Entry 8YT8 (electron microscopy, 3.50 A resolution); this record covers chains G and O of the 9 polymer chains in the assembly.

Chain G:
Molecule: Gamma-sarcoglycan
From: Mus musculus
UniProtKB: P82348 (SGCG_MOUSE); numbering as in UniProt (aligned over 27-291)
Sequence (265 residues; row label = number of the first residue in the row):
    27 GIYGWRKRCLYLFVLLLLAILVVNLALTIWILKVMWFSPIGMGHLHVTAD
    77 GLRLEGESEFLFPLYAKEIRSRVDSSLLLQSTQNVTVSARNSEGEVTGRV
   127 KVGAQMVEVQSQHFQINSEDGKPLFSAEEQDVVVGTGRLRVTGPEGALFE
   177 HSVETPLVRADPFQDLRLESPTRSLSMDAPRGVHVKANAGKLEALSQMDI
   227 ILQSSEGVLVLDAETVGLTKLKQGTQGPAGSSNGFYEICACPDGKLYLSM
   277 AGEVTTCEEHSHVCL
Cystine bridges: Cys-265/Cys-283, Cys-267/Cys-290
Covalently attached groups: N-acetylglucosamine (NAG) linked to Asn-110
Bound ions: Ca2+: Thr-198 (shared with 1 residue of chain B; Asp-502(O), Asp-587(O), Ala-588(O) of chain O)
Small-molecule neighbours: phosphatidyl serine (P5S; O-[(R)-{[(2R)-2,3-bis(octadecanoyloxy)propyl]oxy}(hydroxy)phosphoryl]-L-serine): Trp-31, Arg-32, Cys-35, Phe-39
Curated features (UniProtKB/Swiss-Prot):
  - glycosylation: Asn-110 (N-linked (GlcNAc...) asparagine)
Reported in the primary citation:
  - post-translational modification sites: Asn-110
  - disease-associated variants - C283Y: decreased stability (proposed by the authors, not directly observed)

Chain O:
Molecule: Beta-dystroglycan
From: Mus musculus
UniProtKB: Q62165 (DAG1_MOUSE); residues 492-780 here = UniProt positions 492-780
Sequence (289 residues; numbered 492 to 780; the number before each row is that of its first residue):
   492 NQRPELKNHIDRVDAWVGTYFEVKIPSDTFYDNEDTTTDKLKLTLKLREQ
   542 QLVGEKSWVQFNSNSQLMYGLPDSSHVGKHEYFMHATDKGGLSAVDAFEI
   592 HVHKRPQGDKAPARFKARLAGDPAPVVNDIHKKIALVKKLAFAFGDRNCS
   642 SITLQNITRGSIVVEWTNNTLPLEPCPKEQIIGLSRRIADENGKPRPAFS
   692 NALEPDFKALSIAVTGSGSCRHLQFIPVAPPSPGSSAAPATEVPDRDPEK
   742 SSEDDVYLHTVIPAVVVAAILLIAGIIAMICYRKKRKGK
Cystine bridges: Cys-667/Cys-711
Covalently attached groups: N-acetylglucosamine (NAG) linked to Asn-639, Asn-647, Asn-659
Bound ions: Ca2+: Asp-502, Asp-587, Ala-588 (shared with 1 residue of chain B; Thr-198(G) of chain G)
Curated features (UniProtKB/Swiss-Prot):
  - motif: Arg-774 to Lys-780 (Nuclear localization signal)
  - site (Cleavage): Gly-651, Ser-652, His-713, Leu-714
  - glycosylation (N-linked (GlcNAc...) asparagine): Asn-639, Asn-647, Asn-659
Reported in the primary citation:
  - post-translational modification sites: Gly-651 to Ser-652 (citing earlier work)
  - mutagenesis - C667F: abolished expression
  - disease-associated variants - C667F: abolished expression

How chain G and chain O interact:
Pairs across the interface - 25 pairs, chain G then chain O:
  Arg-34(G) / Tyr-773(O)
  Leu-38(G) / Gly-766(O)
  Leu-38(G) / Met-770(O)  hydrophobic
  Leu-41(G) / Leu-762(O)
  Leu-41(G) / Gly-766(O)
  Leu-44(G) / Leu-762(O)  hydrophobic
  Ala-45(G) / Leu-763(O)  hydrophobic
  Val-48(G) / Ala-755(O)  hydrophobic
  Val-49(G) / Ala-759(O)  hydrophobic
  Ala-52(G) / Thr-751(O)
  Ala-52(G) / Ala-755(O)  hydrophobic
  Ile-55(G) / Thr-751(O)
  Trp-56(G) / Val-747(O)
  Trp-56(G) / Tyr-748(O)  hydrophobic
  Trp-56(G) / Thr-751(O)
  Lys-59(G) / Val-747(O)
  Lys-59(G) / Thr-751(O)
  Pro-197(G) / Glu-590(O)
  Thr-198(G) / Asp-502(O)  hydrogen bond
  Thr-198(G) / Ala-588(O)  hydrogen bond (side chain-backbone)
  Arg-199(G) / His-500(O)
  Arg-199(G) / Asp-502(O)  salt bridge
  Gln-223(G) / Glu-540(O)
  Gln-223(G) / Gln-541(O)
  Met-224(G) / Val-586(O)  hydrophobic
Also at the interface, not in a pair above, chain G (19 interface residues in all): Leu-53, Val-60, Glu-195
Also at the interface, not in a pair above, chain O (22 interface residues in all): Glu-572, Ser-584, Phe-589, Val-752, Ile-767

In short:
The interface between chain G and chain O involves 19 residues on one side and 22 on the other, with 2
hydrogen bonds and 1 salt bridge. Among the polar pairs are Arg-199(G)/Asp-502(O), Thr-198(G)/Asp-502(O) and
Thr-198(G)/Ala-588(O). Ligands of chain G: phosphatidyl serine. The paper reports that C283Y of chain G
reduces stability; modification sites Asn-110(G) and Gly-651(O).
Chain G is Gamma-sarcoglycan and chain O is Beta-dystroglycan, both from Mus musculus; the structure, Cryo-EM
structure of the dystrophin glycoprotein complex, was determined by electron microscopy.
